PDB entry 8W84 | X-ray diffraction, 2.10 A resolution | chains C and D of the 4 polymer chains in the assembly

== Chain C ==
Name: HLA class II histocompatibility antigen, DQ alpha 1 chain
Organism: Homo sapiens
UniProtKB: P01909 (DQA1_HUMAN); residues 1-183 here correspond to UniProt positions 24-206 (UniProt number = residue number + 23)
Amino-acid sequence (189 residues; each row starts with the number of its first residue):
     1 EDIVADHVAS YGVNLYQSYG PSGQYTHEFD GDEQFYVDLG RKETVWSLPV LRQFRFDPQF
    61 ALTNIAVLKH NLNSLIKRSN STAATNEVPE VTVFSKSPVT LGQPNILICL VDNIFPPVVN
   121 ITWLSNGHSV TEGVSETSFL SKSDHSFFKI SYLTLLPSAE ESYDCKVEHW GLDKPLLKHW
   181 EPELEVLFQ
Not modelled in the structure: 189
Cystine bridges: Cys109-Cys165
Covalent attachments: N-acetylglucosamine (NAG) linked to Asn120
Differences from the reference sequence: engineered mutation Ser47 (Cys70 in P01909); expression tag (184-189)
UniProt features mapped onto this chain:
  - region: Glu181 to Glu183 (Connecting peptide)
  - glycosylation (N-linked (GlcNAc...) asparagine): Asn80, Asn120

== Chain D ==
Name: MHC class II HLA-DQ-beta-1 - alpha2 gliadin peptide chimeric protein
Organism: Homo sapiens
UniProtKB: O19712 (O19712_HUMAN); residues 1001-1190 here correspond to UniProt positions 1-190 (UniProt number = residue number - 1000)
Amino-acid sequence (226 residues; row label = number of the first residue in the row; note: 973 numbers in that range are skipped by the numbering (no residue carries them; nothing is unmodelled there); numbers below 1 keep their minus sign (Leu-2 is residue -2)):
    -2 LPYPQPELPY PQP
   984 GSGGGGSIEG RGSGGGSRDS PEDFVYQFKG MCYFTNGTER VRLVSRSIYN REEIVRFDSD
  1044 VGEFRAVTLL GLPAAEYWNS QKDILERKRA AVDRVCRHNY QLELRTTLQR RVEPTVTISP
  1104 SRTEALNHHN LLVCSVTDFY PAQIKVRWFR NDQEETAGVV STPLIRNGDW TFQILVMLEM
  1164 TPQRGDVYTC HVEHPSLQSP ITVEWRALEV LFQ
Not modelled in the structure: 984-1002, 1105-1112, 1193-1196
Cystine bridges: Cys1015-Cys1079, Cys1117-Cys1173
Covalent attachments: N-acetylglucosamine (NAG) linked to Asn1019
Differences from the reference sequence: linker (984-1000); expression tag (1191-1196)

== How chain C and chain D interact ==
Contacting residue pairs (165; chain C residue first):
  Ile3(C) - Tyr1016(D)  hydrophobic
  Ile3(C) - Arg1025(D)
  Ile3(C) - Val1027(D)  hydrophobic
  Ile3(C) - Arg1029(D)
  Ala5(C) - Tyr1016(D)  hydrophobic
  Ala5(C) - Phe1017(D)
  Ala5(C) - Thr1018(D)
  Asp6(C) - Phe1017(D)  hydrogen bond (backbone-backbone)
  Asp6(C) - Thr1018(D)
  Asp6(C) - Asn1019(D)  hydrogen bond (side chain-backbone)
  His7(C) - Cys1015(D)
  His7(C) - Tyr1016(D)
  His7(C) - Phe1017(D)  hydrogen bond (backbone-backbone)
  His7(C) - Tyr1083(D)
  His7(C) - Leu1091(D)
  Val8(C) - Met1014(D)  hydrophobic
  Val8(C) - Cys1015(D)
  Val8(C) - Tyr1016(D)  hydrophobic
  Ala9(C) - Gly1013(D)
  Ala9(C) - Met1014(D)
  Ala9(C) - Cys1015(D)  hydrogen bond (backbone-backbone)
  Ser10(C) - Gly1013(D)
  Ser10(C) - Met1014(D)
  Tyr11(C) - Pro3(D)
  Tyr11(C) - Glu4(D)  hydrogen bond (backbone-backbone)
  Tyr11(C) - Gly1013(D)  hydrogen bond (backbone-backbone)
  Tyr11(C) - Cys1015(D)  hydrophobic
  Tyr11(C) - Phe1017(D)  hydrophobic
  Tyr11(C) - Val1078(D)  hydrophobic
  Tyr11(C) - Asn1082(D)
  Tyr11(C) - Glu1086(D)  hydrogen bond
  Gly12(C) - Phe1011(D)
  Gly12(C) - Lys1012(D)
  Gly12(C) - Gly1013(D)  hydrogen bond (backbone-backbone)
  Val13(C) - Phe1011(D)
  Asn14(C) - Tyr1009(D)
  Asn14(C) - Gln1010(D)
  Asn14(C) - Phe1011(D)  hydrogen bond (backbone-backbone)
  Leu15(C) - Val1008(D)  hydrophobic
  Leu15(C) - Tyr1009(D)
  Tyr16(C) - Val1008(D)
  Tyr16(C) - Tyr1009(D)  hydrogen bond (backbone-backbone)
  Gln17(C) - Asp1006(D)
  Gln17(C) - Phe1007(D)
  Ser18(C) - Glu1005(D)
  Ser18(C) - Asp1006(D)  hydrogen bond
  Ser18(C) - Phe1007(D)  hydrogen bond (backbone-backbone)
  Tyr19(C) - Pro1004(D)  hydrophobic
  Tyr19(C) - Asp1006(D)  hydrogen bond (backbone-side chain)
  Tyr25(C) - Pro3(D)
  Phe29(C) - Glu1086(D)
  Phe29(C) - Thr1090(D)
  Phe29(C) - Leu1091(D)  hydrophobic
  Phe29(C) - Trp1153(D)
  Asp30(C) - Arg1149(D)  hydrogen bond (backbone-side chain)
  Gly31(C) - Arg1149(D)
  Asp32(C) - Tyr1123(D)
  Asp32(C) - Arg1149(D)  salt bridge
  Asp32(C) - Gly1151(D)
  Asp32(C) - Trp1153(D)
  Glu33(C) - Trp1153(D)  hydrogen bond (backbone-side chain)
  Gln34(C) - Glu1086(D)  hydrogen bond
  Gln34(C) - Thr1090(D)
  Gln34(C) - Trp1153(D)
  Leu48(C) - Arg1093(D)
  Leu48(C) - Trp1153(D)  hydrophobic
  Val50(C) - Thr1089(D)
  Leu51(C) - Thr1089(D)
  Leu51(C) - Thr1090(D)
  Gln53(C) - Arg1088(D)
  Phe54(C) - Pro-1(D)
  Phe54(C) - Pro1(D)
  Phe54(C) - Leu1085(D)  hydrophobic
  Phe54(C) - Arg1088(D)
  Phe54(C) - Thr1089(D)
  Arg55(C) - Tyr0(D)
  Arg55(C) - Pro1(D)
  Phe56(C) - Pro1(D)
  Phe56(C) - Pro3(D)
  Phe60(C) - Pro3(D)  hydrophobic
  Asn64(C) - Glu4(D)
  Asn64(C) - Leu5(D)
  Asn64(C) - Pro6(D)
  Val67(C) - Pro6(D)
  Val67(C) - Tyr7(D)
  Val67(C) - Pro8(D)
  Leu68(C) - Pro6(D)  hydrophobic
  Leu68(C) - Tyr1009(D)  hydrophobic
  His70(C) - Pro8(D)
  His70(C) - Gln9(D)  hydrogen bond (side chain-backbone)
  Asn71(C) - Tyr7(D)  hydrogen bond (side chain-backbone)
  Asn71(C) - Pro8(D)
  Asn71(C) - Gln9(D)  hydrogen bond (side chain-backbone)
  Asn71(C) - Tyr1009(D)
  Leu72(C) - Phe1007(D)
  Leu72(C) - Val1008(D)
  Leu72(C) - Tyr1009(D)  hydrophobic
  Leu72(C) - Tyr1032(D)  hydrophobic
  Ser74(C) - Gln9(D)
  Leu75(C) - Gln9(D)
  Leu75(C) - Tyr1009(D)  hydrophobic
  Leu75(C) - Tyr1032(D)  hydrophobic
  Leu75(C) - Ile1037(D)  hydrophobic
  Leu75(C) - Leu1053(D)  hydrophobic
  Ile76(C) - Phe1007(D)  hydrophobic
  Ile76(C) - Tyr1032(D)
  Arg78(C) - Gln9(D)  hydrogen bond
  Arg78(C) - Leu1053(D)
  Arg78(C) - Pro1056(D)
  Ser79(C) - Tyr1032(D)  hydrogen bond
  Ser81(C) - Phe1007(D)
  Thr82(C) - Phe1007(D)
  Thr82(C) - Tyr1032(D)  hydrogen bond (backbone-side chain)
  Thr82(C) - Asn1033(D)  hydrogen bond (backbone-side chain)
  Ala83(C) - Glu1005(D)
  Ala83(C) - Asp1006(D)
  Ala83(C) - Phe1007(D)
  Ala83(C) - Asn1033(D)
  Ala84(C) - Asp1006(D)  hydrogen bond (backbone-backbone)
  Ala84(C) - Asn1033(D)
  Asn86(C) - Ser1003(D)
  Glu87(C) - Arg1034(D)
  Phe94(C) - Ile1148(D)  hydrophobic
  Phe94(C) - Asn1150(D)
  Phe94(C) - Gln1156(D)
  Ser95(C) - Gln1156(D)  hydrogen bond (backbone-side chain)
  Lys96(C) - Thr1120(D)
  Lys96(C) - Asp1121(D)  salt bridge
  Lys96(C) - Asp1152(D)  salt bridge
  Lys96(C) - Thr1154(D)  hydrogen bond
  Lys96(C) - Gln1156(D)  hydrogen bond (backbone-side chain)
  Pro98(C) - Thr1100(D)
  Pro98(C) - Thr1120(D)
  Ile108(C) - Asn1150(D)
  Phe115(C) - Val1008(D)  hydrophobic
  Phe115(C) - Asn1033(D)
  Phe115(C) - Arg1034(D)
  Pro116(C) - Asp1006(D)
  Pro116(C) - Val1008(D)  hydrophobic
  Val118(C) - Asp1006(D)
  Ser141(C) - Lys1012(D)
  Lys142(C) - Lys1012(D)  hydrogen bond (backbone-side chain)
  Asp144(C) - Arg1034(D)  salt bridge
  His145(C) - Gln1010(D)  hydrogen bond (backbone-side chain)
  His145(C) - Lys1012(D)  hydrogen bond
  His145(C) - Ile1031(D)
  His145(C) - Arg1034(D)
  Ser146(C) - Arg1034(D)
  Phe147(C) - Gln1010(D)
  Ile150(C) - Arg1149(D)
  Ile150(C) - Asn1150(D)
  Ile150(C) - Gly1151(D)
  Tyr152(C) - Asn1150(D)  hydrogen bond (side chain-backbone)
  Tyr152(C) - Gly1151(D)
  Tyr152(C) - Asp1152(D)  hydrogen bond (side chain-backbone)
  Trp170(C) - Ser1003(D)
  Trp170(C) - Pro1004(D)
  Trp170(C) - Asp1006(D)
  Leu184(C) - Ser1104(D)
  Val186(C) - Thr1145(D)
  Val186(C) - Leu1158(D)  hydrophobic
  Leu187(C) - Val1143(D)
  Leu187(C) - Thr1145(D)
  Leu187(C) - Leu1158(D)  hydrophobic
  Leu187(C) - Met1160(D)  hydrophobic
Other interface residues (no listed pair), chain C (76 interface residues in all): Val4, His27, Trp46, Ser47, Ser97, Asn113, Pro117, Phe148
Other interface residues (no listed pair), chain D (72 interface residues in all): Gln2, Pro10, Gly1020, Glu1036, Cys1079, Ser1118, Ser1144, Pro1146

== In short ==
76 residues of chain C face 72 of chain D across their interface, with 32 hydrogen bonds and 4 salt bridges.
Among the polar pairs are Asp32(C)-Arg1149(D), Lys96(C)-Asp1121(D) and Lys96(C)-Asp1152(D).
N-acetylglucosamine is covalently linked to Asn120(C). N-acetylglucosamine is covalently linked to Asn1019(D).
Here chain C is HLA class II histocompatibility antigen, DQ alpha 1 chain and chain D is MHC class II
HLA-DQ-beta-1 - alpha2 gliadin peptide chimeric protein, both from Homo sapiens. Entry 8W84 (HLA-DQ2.5-alpha2
gliadin peptide in complex with DQN0344AE02) was determined by X-ray diffraction together with 8W83 from the
same study.
